Entry 5YLX (X-ray diffraction, 2.20 A resolution); this record covers chains A and C of the 3 polymer chains in the assembly.

== Chain A ==
Protein: MHC class I antigen
Source organism: Sus scrofa
UniProt: H6TIB1 (H6TIB1_PIG); numbering as in UniProt (aligned over 1-275)
Chain sequence (275 residues; each row starts with the number of its first residue):
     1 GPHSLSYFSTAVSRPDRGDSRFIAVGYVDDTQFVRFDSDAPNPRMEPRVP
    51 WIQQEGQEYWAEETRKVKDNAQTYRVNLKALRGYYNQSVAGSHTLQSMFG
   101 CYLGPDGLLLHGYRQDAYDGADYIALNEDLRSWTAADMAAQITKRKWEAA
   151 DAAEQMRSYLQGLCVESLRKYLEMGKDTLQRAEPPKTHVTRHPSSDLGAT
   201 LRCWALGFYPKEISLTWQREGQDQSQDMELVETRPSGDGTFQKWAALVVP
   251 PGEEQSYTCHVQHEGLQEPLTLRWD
Disulfides: Cys101-Cys164, Cys203-Cys259
From the paper describing this entry:
  - specificity-determining residues: Met156

== Chain C ==
Protein: PRRSV-NSP9-TMP9 peptide
UniProt: I6YDJ5 (I6YDJ5_PRRSV); residues 1-9 here correspond to UniProt positions 202-210 (UniProt number = residue number + 201)
Chain sequence (9 residues; each row starts with the number of its first residue):
     1 TMPPGFELY
From the paper describing this entry:
  - mutagenesis - P3A: decreased stability with MHC class I antigen (chain A)

== How chain A and chain C interact ==
Residue-residue contacts (37):
  Tyr7(A) with Thr1(C), hydrogen bond (side chain-backbone); Met2(C), hydrophobic
  Met45(A) with Met2(C), hydrophobic
  Glu63(A) with Thr1(C); Met2(C), hydrogen bond (side chain-backbone)
  Lys66(A) with Thr1(C); Met2(C), hydrogen bond (side chain-backbone); Pro3(C); Phe6(C)
  Val67(A) with Met2(C), hydrophobic
  Asn70(A) with Met2(C); Phe6(C)
  Thr73(A) with Phe6(C); Glu7(C); Leu8(C)
  Asn77(A) with Glu7(C), hydrogen bond (side chain-backbone); Leu8(C); Tyr9(C), hydrogen bond (side chain-backbone)
  Leu81(A) with Tyr9(C), hydrophobic
  Tyr84(A) with Tyr9(C), hydrogen bond (side chain-backbone)
  Leu95(A) with Tyr9(C)
  Phe99(A) with Pro3(C)
  Asp116(A) with Tyr9(C), hydrogen bond
  Tyr123(A) with Tyr9(C), hydrophobic
  Thr143(A) with Tyr9(C), hydrogen bond (side chain-backbone)
  Lys146(A) with Tyr9(C), hydrogen bond (side chain-backbone)
  Trp147(A) with Glu7(C); Leu8(C), hydrogen bond (side chain-backbone); Tyr9(C), hydrophobic
  Ala152(A) with Glu7(C)
  Tyr159(A) with Thr1(C), hydrogen bond (side chain-backbone); Met2(C); Pro3(C)
  Leu163(A) with Thr1(C); Met2(C)
  Ser167(A) with Thr1(C), hydrogen bond
  Tyr171(A) with Thr1(C), hydrogen bond (side chain-backbone)
Interface residues without a listed pair, chain A (28 interface residues in all): Leu5, Tyr59, Arg65, Asp69, Tyr74, Val76
Interface residues without a listed pair, chain C (9 interface residues in all): Pro4, Gly5
Interface features reported in the paper:
  - pairs named by the authors: Leu5(A)-Thr1(C), Tyr7(A)-Thr1(C) (hydrogen bond), Tyr7(A)-Met2(C), Met45(A)-Met2(C), Tyr59(A)-Thr1(C), Glu63(A)-Thr1(C), Glu63(A)-Met2(C) (hydrogen bond), Lys66(A)-Met2(C) (hydrogen bond), Val67(A)-Met2(C), Asp69(A)-Phe6(C), Asn70(A)-Phe6(C), Thr73(A)-Phe6(C), Thr73(A)-Leu8(C), Tyr74(A)-Phe6(C), Asn77(A)-Leu8(C), Asn77(A)-Tyr9(C), Leu81(A)-Tyr9(C), Tyr84(A)-Tyr9(C), Leu95(A)-Tyr9(C), Asp116(A)-Tyr9(C), Tyr123(A)-Tyr9(C), Thr143(A)-Tyr9(C), Lys146(A)-Tyr9(C), Trp147(A)-Glu7(C), Trp147(A)-Leu8(C), Ala152(A)-Glu7(C), Tyr159(A)-Thr1(C) (hydrogen bond), Tyr159(A)-Pro3(C), Leu163(A)-Thr1(C), Ser167(A)-Thr1(C) (hydrogen bond), Tyr171(A)-Thr1(C) (hydrogen bond)

== In short ==
Chain A and chain C form an interface of 28 and 9 residues respectively, with 13 hydrogen bonds. Polar pairs
include Tyr7(A)-Thr1(C), Glu63(A)-Met2(C) and Lys66(A)-Met2(C). The paper describes contacts between Leu5(A)
and Thr1(C), Tyr7(A) and Met2(C) and Met45(A) and Met2(C) among others; hydrogen bonds between Tyr7(A) and
Thr1(C), Glu63(A) and Met2(C) and Lys66(A) and Met2(C) among others. The paper reports that P3A of chain C
reduces stability with MHC class I antigen (chain A); the specificity determinant Met156(A).
Here chain A is MHC class I antigen (Sus scrofa) and chain C is PRRSV-NSP9-TMP9 peptide. Entry 5YLX
(Integrated illustration of a valid epitope based on the SLA class I structure and tetramer technique ...) was
determined by X-ray diffraction.
